PDB entry 6ODE | X-ray diffraction, 2.90 A resolution | chains H and Z of the 28 polymer chains in the assembly

== Chain H (and Z) ==
Protein: Proteasome subunit beta
From: Mycobacterium tuberculosis (strain ATCC 25618 / H37Rv)
Notes: EC 3.4.25.1; chain Z of this document is another copy of the same molecule, construct and numbering; everything in this record applies to it too
UniProtKB: P9WHT9 (PSB_MYCTU); residues 1-234 here correspond to UniProt positions 58-291 (UniProt number = residue number + 57)
Sequence (234 residues; numbered 1 to 234; the number before each row is that of its first residue):
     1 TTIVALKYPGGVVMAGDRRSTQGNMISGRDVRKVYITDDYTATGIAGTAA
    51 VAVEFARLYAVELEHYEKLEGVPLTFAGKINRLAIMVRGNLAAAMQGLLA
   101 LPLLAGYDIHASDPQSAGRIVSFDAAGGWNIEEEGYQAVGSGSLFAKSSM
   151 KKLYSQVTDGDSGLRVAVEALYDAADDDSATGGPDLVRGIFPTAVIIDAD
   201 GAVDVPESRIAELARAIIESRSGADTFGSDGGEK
Unresolved in the structure: 223-234 (chain Z: 224-234)
Ligand contacts:
  - M9G (N-{(2S)-1-({(1S)-1-[5-(2-fluorophenyl)-1H-imidazol-2-yl]ethyl}amino)-1,4-dioxo-4-[(2R)-2-phenylpyrrolidin-1-yl]butan-2-yl}-5-methyl-1,2-oxazole-3-carboxamide), molecule 1: Ser-20, Thr-21, Gln-22, Ser-27, Val-31, Arg-32, Lys-33, Tyr-35, Ile-45, Ala-46, Gly-47, Thr-48, Ala-49, Ala-52, Leu-98
  - M9G, molecule 2: Leu-91, Ser-122, Phe-123, Asp-124, Ala-125, Ala-126, Gly-128, Trp-129, Asn-130
Swiss-Prot annotation at these positions:
  - active site: Thr-1 (Nucleophile)
  - site: Thr-1 (Covalent link with the inhibitor MLN-273)
Reported in the primary citation:
  - binding site for M9G: Ser-20, Ser-27, Gly-47

== Chain H / chain Z interface ==
Residue-residue contacts - 22 pairs, chain H then chain Z:
  Leu-144(H) / Leu-144(Z)  hydrophobic
  Leu-144(H) / Phe-145(Z)  hydrophobic
  Phe-145(H) / Ser-148(Z)
  Ser-148(H) / Phe-145(Z)
  Ser-148(H) / Ser-148(Z)
  Ser-149(H) / Lys-152(Z)
  Lys-151(H) / Asp-173(Z)  salt bridge
  Lys-151(H) / Asp-176(Z)  salt bridge
  Lys-151(H) / Asp-177(Z)  salt bridge
  Lys-151(H) / Arg-221(Z)
  Lys-152(H) / Ser-149(Z)
  Lys-152(H) / Lys-152(Z)
  Lys-152(H) / Leu-153(Z)
  Lys-152(H) / Asp-173(Z)  salt bridge
  Lys-152(H) / Arg-221(Z)
  Leu-153(H) / Lys-152(Z)
  Asp-173(H) / Lys-151(Z)  salt bridge
  Asp-173(H) / Lys-152(Z)  salt bridge
  Asp-176(H) / Lys-151(Z)  salt bridge
  Asp-177(H) / Lys-151(Z)  salt bridge
  Arg-221(H) / Lys-151(Z)
  Arg-221(H) / Lys-152(Z)
Also at the interface, not in a pair above, chain Z (12 interface residues in all): Glu-169

== Summary ==
11 residues of chain H and 12 residues of chain Z are in contact; the contacts include 8 salt bridges. Polar
contacts include Lys-151(H)/Asp-173(Z), Lys-151(H)/Asp-176(Z) and Lys-151(H)/Asp-177(Z). Chain H binds
compound M9G. From UniProt: active-site residue Thr-1(H) on chain H. The paper reports a binding site for M9G
at Ser-20(H), Ser-27(H) and Gly-47(H).
Chain H and chain Z are both Proteasome subunit beta (Mycobacterium tuberculosis (strain ATCC 25618 / H37Rv));
the structure, Crystal Structure of Mycobacterium tuberculosis Proteasome in Complex with
Phenylimidazole-based Inhibitor B6, was determined by X-ray diffraction, deposited together with 6OCW and
6OCZ.
